Entry 8CE8 (electron microscopy, 3.81 A resolution); this record covers chains B and c of the 9 polymer chains in the assembly.

== Chain B ==
Molecule: Heme exporter protein B
Organism: Escherichia coli K-12
Reference sequence: P0ABL8 (CCMB_ECOLI); residue numbers follow UniProt; this construct covers 1-220
Chain sequence (220 residues; each row starts with the number of its first residue):
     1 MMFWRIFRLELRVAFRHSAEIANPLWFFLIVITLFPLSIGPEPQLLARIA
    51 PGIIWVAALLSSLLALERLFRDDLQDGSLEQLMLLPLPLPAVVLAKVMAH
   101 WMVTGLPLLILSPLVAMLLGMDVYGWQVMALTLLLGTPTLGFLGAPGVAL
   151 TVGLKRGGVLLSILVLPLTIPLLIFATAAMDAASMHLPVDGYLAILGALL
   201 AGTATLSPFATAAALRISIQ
Unresolved in the structure: 1

== Chain c ==
Molecule: Heme exporter protein C
Organism: Escherichia coli K-12
Reference sequence: P0ABM1 (CCMC_ECOLI); residues 1-245 here = UniProt positions 1-245
Chain sequence (245 residues; row label = number of the first residue in the row):
     1 MWKTLHQLAIPPRLYQICGWFIPWLAIASVVVLTVGWIWGFGFAPADYQQ
    51 GNSYRIIYLHVPAAIWSMGIYASMAVAAFIGLVWQMKMANLAVAAMAPIG
   101 AVFTFIALVTGSAWGKPMWGTWWVWDARLTSELVLLFLYVGVIALWHAFD
   151 DRRLAGRAAGILVLIGVVNLPIIHYSVEWWNTLHQGSTRMQQSIDPAMRS
   201 PLRWSIFGFLLLSATLTLMRMRNLILLMEKRRPWVSELILKRGRK
Unresolved in the structure: 1-2, 244-245

== Chain B / chain c interface ==
Pairs across the interface (25):
  His-17(B) / His-147(c)  hydrogen bond
  Asn-23(B) / Ala-144(c)
  Trp-26(B) / Leu-136(c)  hydrophobic
  Trp-26(B) / Phe-137(c)  hydrophobic
  Trp-26(B) / Val-140(c)  hydrophobic
  Leu-29(B) / Phe-137(c)
  Ile-30(B) / Phe-137(c)  hydrophobic
  Thr-33(B) / Trp-125(c)
  Thr-33(B) / Leu-133(c)
  Thr-33(B) / Phe-137(c)
  Pro-36(B) / Trp-125(c)  hydrophobic
  Pro-36(B) / Trp-180(c)
  Leu-37(B) / Trp-125(c)  hydrophobic
  Leu-37(B) / Thr-130(c)
  Leu-37(B) / Trp-180(c)  hydrogen bond (backbone-side chain)
  Ile-39(B) / His-184(c)  hydrogen bond (backbone-side chain)
  Gly-40(B) / His-184(c)
  Pro-41(B) / Trp-125(c)
  Pro-41(B) / Trp-180(c)  hydrophobic
  Pro-41(B) / His-184(c)
  Pro-41(B) / Gln-185(c)
  Leu-46(B) / Trp-125(c)
  Met-117(B) / Trp-123(c)
  Leu-118(B) / Trp-123(c)
  Leu-118(B) / Trp-125(c)  hydrophobic
Interface residues without a listed pair, chain B (16 interface residues in all): Ala-19, Ile-32
Interface residues without a listed pair, chain c (14 interface residues in all): Trp-122, Asn-181

== Overview ==
16 residues of chain B face 14 of chain c across their interface; the contacts include 3 hydrogen bonds. Polar
contacts include His-17(B)/His-147(c), Leu-37(B)/Trp-180(c) and Ile-39(B)/His-184(c).
Here chain B is Heme exporter protein B and chain c is Heme exporter protein C, both from Escherichia coli
K-12. Entry 8CE8 (Cytochrome c maturation complex CcmABCDE) was determined by electron microscopy, deposited
together with 8CE1, 8CE5 and 8CEA.
